4ZPK - chains A and B of the 4 polymer chains in the assembly; structure by X-ray diffraction, 3.60 A resolution.

== Chain A ==
Protein: Aryl hydrocarbon receptor nuclear translocator
Source organism: Mus musculus
UniProtKB: P53762 (ARNT_MOUSE); residue numbers follow UniProt; this construct covers 82-464
Chain sequence (384 residues; numbered 81 to 464; the number before each row is that of its first residue):
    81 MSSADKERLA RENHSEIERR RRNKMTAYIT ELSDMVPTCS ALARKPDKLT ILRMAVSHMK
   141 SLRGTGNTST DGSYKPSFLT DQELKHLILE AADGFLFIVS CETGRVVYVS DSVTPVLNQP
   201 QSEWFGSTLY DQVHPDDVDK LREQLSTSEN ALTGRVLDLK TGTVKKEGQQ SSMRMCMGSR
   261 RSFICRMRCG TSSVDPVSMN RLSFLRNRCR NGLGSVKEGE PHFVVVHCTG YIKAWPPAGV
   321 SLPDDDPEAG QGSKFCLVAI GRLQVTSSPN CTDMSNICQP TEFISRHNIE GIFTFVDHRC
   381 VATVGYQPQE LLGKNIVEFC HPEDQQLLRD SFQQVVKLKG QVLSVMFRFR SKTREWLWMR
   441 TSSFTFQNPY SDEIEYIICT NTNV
Disordered / not traced: 81-86, 143-156, 228-258, 272-300, 314-334, 346-360
Sequence notes: initiating methionine (81)
Curated features (UniProtKB/Swiss-Prot):
  - region: Leu167 to Ala171 (Mediates the transcription activity and dimerization of the AHR:ARNT complex)
  - mutagenesis: His94 (H94A: Reduces DNA binding), Glu98 (E98A: Reduces DNA binding), Arg102 (R102E: Reduces DNA binding. Decreases transcription factor activity), Leu112 (L112D: Interferes with transcription factor activity; L112E: Impairs heterodimer formation with EPAS1. Impairs heterodimer formation with HIF1A ...), Leu132 (L132E: Impairs heterodimer formation with EPAS1. Impairs heterodimer formation with HIF1A. Significantly destabilizes ARNT?s heterodimeric interactions with both NPAS1 and NPAS3 ...), Val136 (V136D: Impairs heterodimer formation with EPAS1. Impairs heterodimer formation with HIF1A. Significantly destabilizes ARNT?s heterodimeric interactions with both NPAS1 and NPAS3 ...), Met139 (M139D: Interferes with transcription factor activity), Leu164 (L164D: Does not affect transcription factor activity), Leu167 (L167E: Highly reduces transcription activity. Impairs interaction with AHR. Impairs heterodimer formation with EPAS1. Impairs heterodimer formation with HIF1A ...), Ile168 (I168D: Highly reduces transcription activity. Impairs interaction with AHR. Impairs heterodimer formation with EPAS1. Impairs heterodimer formation with HIF1A ...), Ala171 (A171D: Reduces transcription activity. Markedly reduces interaction with AHR. Impairs heterodimer formation with EPAS1. Markedly decreases heterodimer formation with HIF1A ...), Ile264 (I264D: Impairs heterodimer formation with EPAS1. Markedly decreases heterodimer formation with HIF1A. Significantly destabilizes ARNT?s heterodimeric interactions with both NPAS1 and NPAS3 ...), 6 further mutagenesis entries in UniProt

== Chain B ==
Protein: Endothelial PAS domain-containing protein 1
Source organism: Mus musculus
UniProtKB: P97481 (EPAS1_MOUSE); residue numbers follow UniProt; this construct covers 3-361
Chain sequence (360 residues; each row starts with the number of its first residue):
     2 MADKEKKRSS SELRKEKSRD AARCRRSKET EVFYELAHEL PLPHSVSSHL DKASIMRLAI
    62 SFLRTHKLLS SVCSENESEA EADQQMDNLY LKALEGFIAV VTQDGDMIFL SENISKFMGL
   122 TQVELTGHSI FDFTHPCDHE EIRENLTLKN GSGFGKKSKD VSTERDFFMR MKCTVTNRGR
   182 TVNLKSATWK VLHCTGQVRV YNNCPPHSSL CGSKEPLLSC LIIMCEPIQH PSHMDIPLDS
   242 KTFLSRHSMD MKFTYCDDRI LELIGYHPEE LLGRSAYEFY HALDSENMTK SHQNLCTKGQ
   302 VVSGQYRMLA KHGGYVWLET QGTVIYNPRN LQPQCIMCVN YVLSEIEKND VVFSMDQTES
Disordered / not traced: 2-7, 150-162, 204-218, 329-331, 348, 361
Sequence notes: initiating methionine (2)
Curated features (UniProtKB/Swiss-Prot):
  - region: Arg26 to Lys53 (DNA-binding), Arg171 to Val192 (Required for heterodimer formation with ARNT)
  - mutagenesis: Ala23 (A23D: Decreases HRE DNA binding), Arg27 (R27A: Decreases HRE DNA binding), Phe169 (F169D: Decreases heterodimer formation with ARNT), Arg171 (R171A: Markedly decreases heterodimer formation with ARNT. Impairs heterodimer formation with ARNT; when associated with D-192), Asn184 (N184D: Decreases HRE DNA binding; when associated with D-186), Lys186 (K186D: Decreases HRE DNA binding; when associated with D-184), Val192 (V192D: Markedly decreases heterodimer formation with ARNT. Impairs heterodimer formation with ARNT; when associated with A-171), His194 (H194A: Decreases heterodimer formation with ARNT)

== Chain A / chain B interface ==
Contacting residue pairs - 145 pairs, chain A then chain B:
  Met105(A) - Lys53(B)
  Met105(A) - Ala54(B)  hydrophobic
  Tyr108(A) - Met57(B)
  Tyr108(A) - Arg58(B)
  Tyr108(A) - Ile61(B)
  Ile109(A) - Met57(B)
  Glu111(A) - Ile61(B)
  Glu111(A) - Arg65(B)  salt bridge
  Glu111(A) - Asp107(B)
  Leu112(A) - Met57(B)  hydrophobic
  Leu112(A) - Leu64(B)  hydrophobic
  Met115(A) - Leu64(B)  hydrophobic
  Met115(A) - Arg65(B)
  Met115(A) - Lys68(B)
  Asp127(A) - Arg26(B)  salt bridge
  Leu129(A) - Arg26(B)
  Leu129(A) - Glu30(B)
  Leu132(A) - Val33(B)  hydrophobic
  Leu132(A) - Phe34(B)  hydrophobic
  Arg133(A) - Val33(B)
  Arg133(A) - Glu36(B)  salt bridge
  Val136(A) - Val33(B)
  Val136(A) - Leu37(B)  hydrophobic
  Met139(A) - Leu37(B)  hydrophobic
  Met139(A) - Glu40(B)
  Met139(A) - Leu41(B)  hydrophobic
  Met139(A) - Ala60(B)  hydrophobic
  Met139(A) - Phe63(B)  hydrophobic
  Met139(A) - Leu64(B)  hydrophobic
  Lys140(A) - Glu40(B)
  Leu142(A) - Phe63(B)  hydrophobic
  Ser157(A) - Pro42(B)
  Phe158(A) - Pro42(B)  hydrophobic
  Phe158(A) - Leu43(B)  hydrophobic
  Phe158(A) - Leu59(B)  hydrophobic
  Phe158(A) - Phe63(B)  hydrophobic
  Phe158(A) - Phe110(B)  hydrophobic
  Phe158(A) - Gln123(B)
  Leu159(A) - Thr66(B)
  Leu159(A) - His67(B)
  Leu159(A) - Phe110(B)  hydrophobic
  Asp161(A) - Asp88(B)
  Asp161(A) - Asn89(B)  hydrogen bond
  Asp161(A) - Leu92(B)
  Gln162(A) - Asp88(B)
  Glu163(A) - His67(B)  salt bridge
  Glu163(A) - Leu70(B)
  Leu164(A) - Leu92(B)  hydrophobic
  Lys165(A) - Glu82(B)
  Lys165(A) - Ala83(B)
  Lys165(A) - Asp88(B)
  Lys165(A) - Tyr91(B)
  His166(A) - Ser75(B)  hydrogen bond
  His166(A) - Glu82(B)  salt bridge
  Leu167(A) - Val101(B)  hydrophobic
  Leu167(A) - Ile223(B)  hydrophobic
  Ile168(A) - Ile99(B)  hydrophobic
  Glu170(A) - Val73(B)
  Glu170(A) - Gln198(B)
  Glu170(A) - Arg200(B)  salt bridge
  Ala171(A) - Thr196(B)
  Ala171(A) - Gly197(B)
  Ala171(A) - Ile223(B)  hydrophobic
  Phe175(A) - Tyr91(B)
  Leu176(A) - Met87(B)
  Leu176(A) - Tyr91(B)  hydrogen bond (backbone-side chain)
  Ile178(A) - Met87(B)  hydrophobic
  Tyr188(A) - Met87(B)
  Ser190(A) - Tyr91(B)  hydrogen bond
  His214(A) - Glu346(B)  salt bridge
  Asp216(A) - Glu346(B)
  Asp217(A) - Leu344(B)
  Lys220(A) - Asp240(B)  salt bridge
  Lys220(A) - Lys242(B)
  Lys220(A) - Val343(B)
  Glu223(A) - Asp240(B)
  Glu223(A) - Ser241(B)  hydrogen bond (side chain-backbone)
  Glu223(A) - Lys242(B)
  Gln224(A) - Pro238(B)
  Gln224(A) - Asp240(B)
  Arg260(A) - Lys93(B)  hydrogen bond (side chain-backbone)
  Arg260(A) - Ala94(B)  hydrogen bond (side chain-backbone)
  Arg260(A) - Leu95(B)  hydrogen bond (side chain-backbone)
  Arg260(A) - Glu96(B)  salt bridge
  Arg260(A) - Lys117(B)
  Arg260(A) - Pro238(B)
  Arg261(A) - Pro238(B)
  Arg266(A) - Leu344(B)  hydrogen bond (side chain-backbone)
  Arg266(A) - Ser345(B)
  Arg266(A) - Glu346(B)  salt bridge
  His307(A) - Glu320(B)
  Thr309(A) - Ala94(B)
  Thr309(A) - Leu95(B)
  Thr309(A) - Glu96(B)
  Gly310(A) - Ala94(B)
  Tyr311(A) - Leu90(B)
  Tyr311(A) - Lys93(B)
  Tyr311(A) - Ala94(B)  hydrophobic
  Lys313(A) - Lys93(B)
  Ile340(A) - Tyr91(B)
  Ile340(A) - Ala94(B)  hydrophobic
  Ile340(A) - Leu95(B)
  Arg342(A) - Thr196(B)
  Arg342(A) - Met225(B)
  Arg342(A) - Glu227(B)  salt bridge
  Gln344(A) - Gln306(B)  hydrogen bond
  Ile364(A) - Ala283(B)  hydrophobic
  Ile364(A) - Leu284(B)  hydrophobic
  Arg366(A) - Tyr278(B)
  Arg366(A) - Glu279(B)  hydrogen bond (side chain-backbone)
  Arg366(A) - Tyr281(B)  hydrogen bond (side chain-backbone)
  Arg366(A) - His282(B)
  Arg366(A) - Ala283(B)
  Ile372(A) - Met356(B)  hydrophobic
  Phe373(A) - Met356(B)
  Thr374(A) - Ser355(B)  hydrogen bond (backbone-side chain)
  Thr374(A) - Met356(B)  hydrogen bond (backbone-backbone)
  Phe375(A) - His282(B)
  Phe375(A) - Ala283(B)  hydrophobic
  Phe375(A) - Leu310(B)  hydrophobic
  Phe375(A) - Phe354(B)
  Val376(A) - Phe354(B)  hydrogen bond (backbone-backbone)
  His378(A) - Lys349(B)  hydrogen bond
  His378(A) - Val352(B)
  His378(A) - Phe354(B)
  Arg379(A) - Lys349(B)
  Pro388(A) - Val353(B)
  Leu392(A) - Val353(B)  hydrophobic
  Leu392(A) - Phe354(B)
  Leu392(A) - Ser355(B)
  Leu392(A) - Met356(B)
  Gly393(A) - Met356(B)
  Phe446(A) - Tyr278(B)  hydrophobic
  Phe446(A) - Thr290(B)
  Asn448(A) - Asp251(B)  hydrogen bond (side chain-backbone)
  Asn448(A) - Tyr278(B)
  Asn448(A) - His293(B)
  Pro449(A) - Tyr278(B)
  Pro449(A) - Thr290(B)
  Pro449(A) - His293(B)
  Tyr450(A) - Met250(B)
  Tyr450(A) - Cys297(B)  hydrophobic
  Glu455(A) - Ser276(B)  hydrogen bond
  Tyr456(A) - Tyr278(B)
  Tyr456(A) - Ser286(B)
Also at the interface, not in a pair above, chain A (81 interface residues in all): Lys104, His138, Asp191, Ser192, Ser262, Ile264, Val305, Val338, Ala339, Val345, Asp377, Gln389, Ser451, Ile458
Also at the interface, not in a pair above, chain B (93 interface residues in all): Lys29, His39, Ser79, Gln85, Thr127, Glu165, Asp167, Ile237, Gln294, Pro334, Tyr342, Thr359

== In short ==
The interface between chain A and chain B involves 81 residues on one side and 93 on the other, with 18
hydrogen bonds and 11 salt bridges. Polar pairs include Glu111(A)-Arg65(B), Asp127(A)-Arg26(B) and
Arg133(A)-Glu36(B).
Chain A is Aryl hydrocarbon receptor nuclear translocator and chain B is Endothelial PAS domain-containing
protein 1, both from Mus musculus; the structure, Crystal Structure of the Heterodimeric HIF-2a:ARNT Complex
with HRE DNA, was determined by X-ray diffraction together with 4ZP4, 4ZPH, 4ZPR and 4ZQD from the same study.
